PDB entry 8R47 | electron microscopy, 2.25 A resolution | chains A and C of the 6 polymer chains in the assembly

== Chain A (and C) ==
Name: lambda 3 immunoglobulin light chain fragment, residues 4-116
Source organism: Homo sapiens
Notes: chain C of this document is another copy of the same molecule, construct and numbering; everything in this record applies to it too
Amino-acid sequence (113 residues; row label = number of the first residue in the row):
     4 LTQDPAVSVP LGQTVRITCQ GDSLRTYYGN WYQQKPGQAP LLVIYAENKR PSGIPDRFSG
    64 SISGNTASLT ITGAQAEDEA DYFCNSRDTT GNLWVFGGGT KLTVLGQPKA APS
Disordered / not traced: 4-12, 50-60, 107-116
Disulfides: Cys22-Cys87

== How chain A and chain C interact ==
Residue-residue contacts (6; chain A residue first):
  Leu14(A) with Ile47(C), hydrophobic
  Gln16(A) with Leu45(C), hydrogen bond (side chain-backbone); Val46(C); Ile47(C)
  Thr17(A) with Leu45(C)
  Val18(A) with Leu45(C), hydrophobic
Also at the interface, not in a pair above, chain A (5 interface residues in all): Ile20
Also at the interface, not in a pair above, chain C (4 interface residues in all): Pro43

== In short ==
5 residues of chain A and 4 residues of chain C are in contact, with 1 hydrogen bond. The hydrogen-bonded pair
is Gln16(A)-Leu45(C).
Chain A and chain C are both lambda 3 immunoglobulin light chain fragment, residues 4-116 (Homo sapiens); the
structure, AL amyloid fibril from the FOR010 light chain, was determined by electron microscopy.
